8VDU - chains A and E of the 12 polymer chains in the assembly; structure by X-ray diffraction, 3.50 A resolution.

# Chain A
Molecule: MHC class II HLA-DQ-alpha chain
From: Homo sapiens
Reference sequence: Q30069 (Q30069_HUMAN); the construct lacks a stretch of the UniProt sequence, so the offset changes along the chain: -1 to 9 = UniProt 1-11; 10-181 = UniProt 13-184
Sequence (185 residues; each row starts with the number of its first residue; numbers below 1 keep their minus sign (Glu-1 is residue -1)):
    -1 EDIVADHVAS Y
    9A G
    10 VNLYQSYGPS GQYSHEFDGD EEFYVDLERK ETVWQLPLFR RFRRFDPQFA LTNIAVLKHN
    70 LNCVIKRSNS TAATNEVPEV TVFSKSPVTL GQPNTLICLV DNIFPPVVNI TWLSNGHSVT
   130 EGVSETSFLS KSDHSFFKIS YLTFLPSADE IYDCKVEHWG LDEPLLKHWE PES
Disordered / not traced: -1, 182
Sequence notes: engineered mutation Cys72 (Ile75 in Q30069); expression tag (182)
Cystine bridges: Cys107-Cys163
Covalent attachments: glycan linked to Asn78; N-acetylglucosamine (NAG) linked to Asn118

# Chain E
Molecule: MHC class II HLA-DQ-beta-1
From: Homo sapiens
Reference sequence: O19707 (O19707_HUMAN); residues 1-192 here = UniProt positions 1-192
Sequence (192 residues; numbered 1 to 192; the number before each row is that of its first residue):
     1 RDSPEDFVYQ FKGMCYFTNG TERVRLVTRY IYNREEYARF DSDVGVYRAV TPLGPPAAEY
    61 WNSQKEVLER TRAELDTVCR HNYQLELRTT LQRRVEPTVT ISPSRTEALN HHNLLVCSVT
   121 DFYPAQIKVR WFRNDQEETT GVVSTPLIRN GDWTFQILVM LEMTPQRGDV YTCHVEHPSL
   181 QNPIIVEWRA QS
Disordered / not traced: 1-2, 105, 191-192
Cystine bridges: Cys15-Cys79, Cys117-Cys173

# How chain A and chain E interact
Contacting residue pairs (13; chain A residue first):
  Pro102(A) with Arg88(E)
  Asn124(A) with Gln181(E)
  Gly125(A) with Gln181(E)
  His126(A) with Pro178(E); Leu180(E)
  Glu130(A) with Tyr83(E), hydrogen bond; Leu87(E); Leu91(E)
  Gly131(A) with Leu87(E)
  Thr152(A) with Gln92(E)
  Leu154(A) with Gln92(E)
  Asp158(A) with Glu96(E)
  Ile160(A) with Gln181(E)
Also at the interface, not in a pair above, chain A (13 interface residues in all): Phe153, Ser156, Glu159
Also at the interface, not in a pair above, chain E (14 interface residues in all): Thr89, Arg93, Arg94, His177, Ser179

# In short
13 residues of chain A and 14 residues of chain E are in contact; the contacts include 1 hydrogen bond. The
hydrogen-bonded pair is Glu130(A)-Tyr83(E). N-acetylglucosamine is covalently linked to Asn118(A).
Chain A is MHC class II HLA-DQ-alpha chain and chain E is MHC class II HLA-DQ-beta-1, both from Homo sapiens;
the structure, Crystal structure of hybrid insulin peptide (InsC8-15-IAPP74-80) bound to HLA-DQ8, was
determined by X-ray diffraction, deposited together with 8VCX, 8VCY, 8VD0, 8VD2 and 8VDD.
